PDB entry 6M4G | electron microscopy, 2.80 A resolution | chains I and E of the 10 polymer chains in the assembly

[Chain I]
Molecule: 147-nt DNA strand
Organism: Homo sapiens
Sequence (147 nucleotides; row label = number of the first residue in the row):
     1 ATCGGATGTATATATCTGACACGTGCCTGGAGACTAGGGAGTAATCCCCT
    51 TGGCGGTTAAAACGCGGGGGACAGCGCGTACGTGCGTTTAAGCGGTGCTA
   101 GAGCTGTCTACGACCAATTGAGCGGCCTCGGCACCGGGATTCTCGAT
Not modelled in the structure: 1-27, 121-147

[Chain E]
Protein: Histone H3.1
Organism: Homo sapiens
UniProtKB: P68431 (H31_HUMAN); residues 0-135 here correspond to UniProt positions 1-136 (UniProt number = residue number + 1)
Amino-acid sequence (136 residues; row label = number of the first residue in the row; numbering starts at 0):
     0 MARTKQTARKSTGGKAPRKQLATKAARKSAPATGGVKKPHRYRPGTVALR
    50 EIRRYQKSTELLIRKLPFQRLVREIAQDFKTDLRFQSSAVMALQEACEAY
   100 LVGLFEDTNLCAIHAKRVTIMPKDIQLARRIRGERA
Not modelled in the structure: 0-59, 134-135
UniProt features mapped onto this chain:
  - modified residue: Arg2 (Asymmetric dimethylarginine), Thr3 (Phosphothreonine), Lys4 (Allysine), Gln5 (5-glutamyl dopamine), Thr6 (Phosphothreonine), Arg8 (Citrulline), Lys9 (N6,N6,N6-trimethyllysine), Ser10 (ADP-ribosylserine), Thr11 (Phosphothreonine), Lys14 (N6-(2-hydroxyisobutyryl)lysine), Arg17 (Asymmetric dimethylarginine), Lys18 (N6-(2-hydroxyisobutyryl)lysine), Lys23 (N6-(2-hydroxyisobutyryl)lysine), Arg26 (Citrulline), Lys27 (N6,N6,N6-trimethyllysine), Ser28 (ADP-ribosylserine), Lys36 (N6,N6,N6-trimethyllysine), Lys37 (N6-methyllysine), Tyr41 (Phosphotyrosine), Lys56 (N6,N6,N6-trimethyllysine) and 8 more in UniProt
  - lipidation: Lys18 (N6-decanoyllysine)

[How chain I and chain E interact]
Contacting residue pairs (14; chain I residue first):
  DT50(I) - Arg83(E)  phosphate contact
  DT50(I) - Phe84(E)  sugar contact
  DT50(I) - Gln85(E)  phosphate contact
  DT50(I) - Ser86(E)  phosphate contact
  DT51(I) - Arg72(E)  salt bridge to the phosphate
  DT51(I) - Arg83(E)  phosphate contact
  DT51(I) - Phe84(E)  hydrogen bond to the phosphate
  DA60(I) - Arg63(E)  salt bridge to the phosphate
  DA61(I) - Arg63(E)  salt bridge to the phosphate
  DA71(I) - Arg116(E)  phosphate contact
  DA71(I) - Val117(E)  hydrogen bond to the phosphate
  DA71(I) - Thr118(E)  hydrogen bond to the phosphate
  DA71(I) - Met120(E)  phosphate contact
  DC72(I) - Met120(E)  phosphate contact
Also at the interface, not in a pair above, chain E (13 interface residues in all): Gln68, Leu82, Lys115

[In short]
The interface between chain I and chain E involves 6 residues on one side and 13 on the other; the contacts
include 3 hydrogen bonds and 3 salt bridges. Polar pairs include DT51(I)-Phe84(E), DA71(I)-Val117(E) and
DA71(I)-Thr118(E).
Here chain I is a 147-nt DNA strand and chain E is Histone H3.1, both from Homo sapiens. Entry 6M4G
(Structural mechanism of nucleosome dynamics governed by human histone variants H2A.B and H2A.Z.2.2) was
determined by electron microscopy (same publication as 6M4H).
